PDB entry 6PZK | electron microscopy, 3.20 A resolution | chains B and C of the 5 polymer chains in the assembly

Chain B (and C):
Name: Phosphoprotein
From: Human respiratory syncytial virus A2
Notes: chain C of this document is another copy of the same molecule, construct and numbering; everything in this record applies to it too
UniProt: P03421 (PHOSP_HRSVA); residue numbers follow UniProt; this construct covers 1-241
Chain sequence (256 residues; numbered 1 to 256; the number before each row is that of its first residue):
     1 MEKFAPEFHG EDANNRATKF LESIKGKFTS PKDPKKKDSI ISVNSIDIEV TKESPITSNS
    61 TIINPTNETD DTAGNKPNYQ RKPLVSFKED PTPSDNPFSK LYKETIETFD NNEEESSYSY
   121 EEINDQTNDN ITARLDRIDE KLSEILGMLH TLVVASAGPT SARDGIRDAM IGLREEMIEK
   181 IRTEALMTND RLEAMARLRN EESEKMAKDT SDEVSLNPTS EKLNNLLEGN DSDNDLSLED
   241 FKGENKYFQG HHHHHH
Unresolved in the structure: 1-130, 229-256 (chain C: 1-129, 187-256)
Construct notes: expression tag (242-256)
Swiss-Prot annotation at these positions:
  - region: Met1 to Ser30 (Binding to monomeric RNA-free nucleoprotein), Ser39 to Thr57 (Important for viral particle assembly), Arg81 to Phe87 (Binding to host phosphatase PP1), Asp90 to Asp110 (Binding to protein M2-1), Leu216 to Ser232 (Binding to RNA-directed RNA polymerase L), Ser232 to Phe241 (Binding to the N-RNA complex)
  - site: Thr108 (Interaction with protein M2-1)
  - modified residue: Thr108 (Phosphothreonine), Ser116 (Phosphoserine), Ser117 (Phosphoserine), Ser119 (Phosphoserine), Ser232 (Phosphoserine), Ser237 (Phosphoserine)
From the paper describing this entry:
  - self-association interface (contacts with another copy of this molecule): Ile131 to Thr151

How chain B and chain C interact:
Residue-residue contacts (18):
  Thr132(B) - Arg134(C)
  Leu135(B) - Arg134(C)
  Leu135(B) - Ile138(C)  hydrophobic
  Ile138(B) - Ile138(C)  hydrophobic
  Asp139(B) - Lys141(C)  salt bridge
  Leu142(B) - Ile138(C)
  Leu142(B) - Ile145(C)  hydrophobic
  Ile145(B) - Ile145(C)  hydrophobic
  Leu146(B) - Glu144(C)
  Leu149(B) - Ile145(C)  hydrophobic
  Leu149(B) - Met148(C)
  Leu149(B) - Leu149(C)  hydrophobic
  His150(B) - Glu144(C)  salt bridge
  His150(B) - Met148(C)
  Ala157(B) - Pro159(C)  hydrophobic
  Ile166(B) - Arg163(C)  hydrogen bond (backbone-side chain)
  Asp168(B) - Thr160(C)
  Ile171(B) - Leu152(C)  hydrophobic
Other interface residues (no listed pair), chain B (17 interface residues in all): Ile131, Leu152, Val154, Gly165
Other interface residues (no listed pair), chain C (14 interface residues in all): Ile131, Arg137, Leu142

Overview:
17 residues of chain B and 14 residues of chain C are in contact, with 1 hydrogen bond and 2 salt bridges.
Among the polar pairs are Asp139(B)-Lys141(C), His150(B)-Glu144(C) and Ile166(B)-Arg163(C). The paper reports
a self-association interface involving Ile131(B).
Both chains are Phosphoprotein (Human respiratory syncytial virus A2). Entry 6PZK (Cryo-EM Structure of the
Respiratory Syncytial Virus Polymerase (L) Protein Bound by the Tetrameric Phosphoprotein (P)) was determined
by electron microscopy.
